1Z7E - chains A and E of the 6 polymer chains in the assembly; structure by X-ray diffraction, 3.00 A resolution.

[Chain A (and E)]
Molecule: protein ArnA
Source organism: Escherichia coli
Notes: chain E of this document is another copy of the same molecule, construct and numbering; everything in this record applies to it too
UniProt: P77398 (ARNA_ECOLI); numbering as in UniProt (aligned over 1-660)
Sequence (660 residues; row label = number of the first residue in the row):
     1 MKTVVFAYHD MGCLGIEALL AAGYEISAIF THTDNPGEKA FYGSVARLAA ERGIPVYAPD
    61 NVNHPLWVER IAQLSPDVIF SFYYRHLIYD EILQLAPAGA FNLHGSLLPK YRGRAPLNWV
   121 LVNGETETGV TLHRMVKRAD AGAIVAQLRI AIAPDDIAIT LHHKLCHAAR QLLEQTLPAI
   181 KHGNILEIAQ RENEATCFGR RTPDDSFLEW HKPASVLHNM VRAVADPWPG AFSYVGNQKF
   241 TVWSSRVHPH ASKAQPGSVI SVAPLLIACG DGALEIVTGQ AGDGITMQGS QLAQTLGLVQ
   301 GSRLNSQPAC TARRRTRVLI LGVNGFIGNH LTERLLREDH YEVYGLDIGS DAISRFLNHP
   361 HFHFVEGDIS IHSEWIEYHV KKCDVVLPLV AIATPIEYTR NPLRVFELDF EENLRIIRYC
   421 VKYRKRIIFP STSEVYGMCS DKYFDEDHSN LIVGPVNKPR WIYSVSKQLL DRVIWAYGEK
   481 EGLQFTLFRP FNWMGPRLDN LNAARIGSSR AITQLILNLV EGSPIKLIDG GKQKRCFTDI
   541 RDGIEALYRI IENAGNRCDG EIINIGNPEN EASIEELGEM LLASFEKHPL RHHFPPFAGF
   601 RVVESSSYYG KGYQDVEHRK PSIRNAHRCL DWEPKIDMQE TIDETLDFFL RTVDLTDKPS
Disordered / not traced: 35-42, 305-313, 657-660
Residues lining bound ligands:
  - ATP (adenosine-5'-triphosphate): G322, N324, G325, F326, I327, L346, D347, I348, G349, G367, D368, I369, L389, V390, A391, A393, L408, D499, R510
  - uridine-5'-diphosphate-glucuronic acid (UGA): A393, P395, Y398, T432, S433, E434, R460, Y463, P490, F491, N492, W493, S509, R510, A511, Q514, L515, K526, L527, I528, Q533, R535, I574, Y608, Y609, Y613, D615, R619
Swiss-Prot annotation at these positions:
  - active site: H104 (Proton donor), E434 (Proton acceptor), R619 (Proton donor)
  - binding site ((6R)-10-formyltetrahydrofolate): H86 to I88, R114, V136 to D140
  - binding site (NAD(+)): D347, D368, I369
  - binding site (UDP-alpha-D-glucuronate): A393, Y398, T432, S433, R460, N492, K526 to R535, Y613
  - site: N102 (Transition state stabilizer), D140 (Raises pKa of active site His)
  - mutagenesis: N102 (N102A: No formyltransferase activity), H104 (H104A: 25-fold lower formyltransferase activity; H104K: Less than 1% residual formyltransferase activity), D140 (D140A/N: Less than 1% residual formyltransferase activity), S433 (S433A: 40-fold lower specific activity; S433T: No activity), E434 (E434A: 100-fold lower specific activity; E434Q: No activity), R619 (R619E/Y: No activity; R619M: 400-fold lower activity)
From the paper describing this entry:
  - self-association interface (contacts with another copy of this molecule); pairs are residue here / residue on that copy: E374-S373 (hydrogen bond), E374-E374 (hydrogen bond), K381-D368 (salt bridge), K382-E366 (salt bridge), N401, H448
  - conformationally variable residues (loop rearrangement, order/disorder transition): N500 to S509, S605 to V616
  - binding site for ATP: G325, F326, I327, L346, D347, I348, D368, I369, V390, L408
  - binding site for uridine-5'-diphosphate-glucuronic acid: Y398, T432, S433, R460, N492, I528, Q533, R535, Y613, R619
  - catalytic residues: T432, Y463, K467 (proposed by the authors, not directly observed)
  - catalytic residues: S433, R619
  - mutagenesis - S433T: abolished catalytic activity
  - contacts within the chain: S373-E374 (backbone contact)
  - mutagenesis - S433T: decreased stability (proposed by the authors, not directly observed)

[Chain A / chain E interface]
Contacting residue pairs (32):
  H32(A) with I285(E)
  T33(A) with I285(E)
  A46(A) with I285(E), hydrophobic; T286(E)
  A50(A) with T286(E); M287(E), hydrophobic; Q288(E)
  G53(A) with Q288(E)
  P55(A) with Q291(E)
  V56(A) with I285(E), hydrophobic; T286(E); Q291(E), hydrogen bond (backbone-side chain)
  Y57(A) with I285(E); Q291(E)
  A58(A) with I285(E), hydrophobic
  T278(A) with A50(E)
  I285(A) with H32(E); T33(E); A46(E), hydrophobic; V56(E), hydrophobic; Y57(E); A58(E), hydrophobic
  T286(A) with A46(E); A50(E); V56(E)
  M287(A) with A50(E); V56(E), hydrophobic
  Q288(A) with A50(E); G53(E)
  Q291(A) with P55(E); V56(E), hydrogen bond (side chain-backbone); Y57(E)
Interface residues without a listed pair, chain A (20 interface residues in all): T31, R47, E51, I54, D283
Interface residues without a listed pair, chain E (20 interface residues in all): T31, R47, E51, I54, T278, D283

[In short]
Chain A and chain E each contribute 20 residues to their interface; the contacts include 2 hydrogen bonds. The
hydrogen-bonded pair is V56(A)-Q291(E). Chain A binds ATP and uridine-5'-diphosphate-glucuronic acid. From the
paper: catalytic residues T432(A), Y463(A) and K467(A) among others; S433T of chain A abolishes catalytic
activity.
Chain A and chain E are both protein ArnA (Escherichia coli); the structure, Crystal structure of full length
ArnA, was determined by X-ray diffraction together with 1Z73, 1Z74, 1Z75 and 1Z7B from the same study.
